Entry 7Z1L (electron microscopy, 2.80 A resolution); this record covers chains A and E of the 20 polymer chains in the assembly.

== Chain A ==
Protein: DNA-directed RNA polymerase III subunit RPC1
Source organism: Saccharomyces cerevisiae W303
Notes: EC 2.7.7.6
UniProtKB: P04051 (RPC1_YEAST); residues 1-1460 here = UniProt positions 1-1460
Chain sequence (1460 residues; numbered 1 to 1460; the number before each row is that of its first residue):
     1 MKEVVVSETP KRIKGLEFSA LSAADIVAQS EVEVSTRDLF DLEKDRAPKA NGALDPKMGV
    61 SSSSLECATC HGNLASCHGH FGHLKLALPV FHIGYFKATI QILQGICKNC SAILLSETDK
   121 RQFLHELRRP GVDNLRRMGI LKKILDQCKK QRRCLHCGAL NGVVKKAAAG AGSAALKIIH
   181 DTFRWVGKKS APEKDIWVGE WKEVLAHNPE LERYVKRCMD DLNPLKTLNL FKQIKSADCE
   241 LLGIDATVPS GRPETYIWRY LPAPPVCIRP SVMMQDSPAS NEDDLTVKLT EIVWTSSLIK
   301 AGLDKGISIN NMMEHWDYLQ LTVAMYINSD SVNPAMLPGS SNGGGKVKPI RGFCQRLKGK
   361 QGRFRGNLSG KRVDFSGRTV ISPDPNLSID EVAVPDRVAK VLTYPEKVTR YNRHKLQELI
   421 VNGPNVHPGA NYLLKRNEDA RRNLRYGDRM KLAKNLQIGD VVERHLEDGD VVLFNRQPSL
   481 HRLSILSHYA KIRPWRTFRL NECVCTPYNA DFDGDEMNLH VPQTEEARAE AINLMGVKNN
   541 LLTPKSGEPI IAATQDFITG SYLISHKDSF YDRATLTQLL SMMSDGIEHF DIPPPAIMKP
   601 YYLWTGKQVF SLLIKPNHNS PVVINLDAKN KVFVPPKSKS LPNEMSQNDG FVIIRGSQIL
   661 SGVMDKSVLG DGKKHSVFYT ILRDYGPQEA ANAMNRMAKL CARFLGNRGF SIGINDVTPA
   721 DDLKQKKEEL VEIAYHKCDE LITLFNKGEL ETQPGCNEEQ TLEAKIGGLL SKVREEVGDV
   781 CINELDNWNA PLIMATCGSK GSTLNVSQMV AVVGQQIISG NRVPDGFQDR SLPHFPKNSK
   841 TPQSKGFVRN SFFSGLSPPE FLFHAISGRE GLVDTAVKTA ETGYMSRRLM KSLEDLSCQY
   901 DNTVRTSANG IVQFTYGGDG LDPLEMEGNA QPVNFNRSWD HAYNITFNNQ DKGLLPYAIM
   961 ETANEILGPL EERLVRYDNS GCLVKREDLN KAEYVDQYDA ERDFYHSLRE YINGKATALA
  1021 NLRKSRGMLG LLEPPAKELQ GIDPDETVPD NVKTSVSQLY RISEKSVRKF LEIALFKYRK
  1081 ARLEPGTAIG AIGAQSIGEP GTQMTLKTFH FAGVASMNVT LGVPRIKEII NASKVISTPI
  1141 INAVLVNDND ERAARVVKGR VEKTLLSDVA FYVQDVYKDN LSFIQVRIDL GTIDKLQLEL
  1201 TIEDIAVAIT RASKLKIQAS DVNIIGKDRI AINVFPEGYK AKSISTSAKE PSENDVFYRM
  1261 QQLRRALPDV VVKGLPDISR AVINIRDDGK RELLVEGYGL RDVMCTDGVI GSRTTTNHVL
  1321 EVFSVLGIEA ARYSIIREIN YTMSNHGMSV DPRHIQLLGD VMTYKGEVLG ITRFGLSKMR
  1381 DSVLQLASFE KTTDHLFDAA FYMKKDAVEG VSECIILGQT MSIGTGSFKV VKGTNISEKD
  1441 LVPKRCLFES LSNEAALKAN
Unresolved in the structure: 341-346, 1237-1252, 1459-1460
UniProt features mapped onto this chain:
  - region: P858 to E870 (Bridging helix)
  - binding site (Zn(2+)): C67, C70, C77, H80, C107, C110, C154
  - binding site (Mg(2+)): D511, D513, D515
  - mutagenesis: T506 (T506I: Temperature-sensitive), N509 (N509Y: Temperature-sensitive), N518 (N518Q: Temperature-sensitive)

== Chain E ==
Protein: DNA-directed RNA polymerases I, II, and III subunit RPABC1
Source organism: Saccharomyces cerevisiae W303
UniProtKB: P20434 (RPAB1_YEAST); numbering as in UniProt (aligned over 1-215)
Chain sequence (215 residues; each row starts with the number of its first residue):
     1 MDQENERNIS RLWRAFRTVK EMVKDRGYFI TQEEVELPLE DFKAKYCDSM GRPQRKMMSF
    61 QANPTEESIS KFPDMGSLWV EFCDEPSVGV KTMKTFVIHI QEKNFQTGIF VYQNNITPSA
   121 MKLVPSIPPA TIETFNEAAL VVNITHHELV PKHIRLSSDE KRELLKRYRL KESQLPRIQR
   181 ADPVALYLGL KRGEVVKIIR KSETSGRYAS YRICM

== How chain A and chain E interact ==
Contacting residue pairs - 87 pairs, chain A then chain E:
  D133(A) - R177(E)  salt bridge
  R136(A) - M215(E)
  T903(A) - Y168(E)
  R905(A) - Y168(E)
  R905(A) - Q174(E)
  N909(A) - Q174(E)  hydrogen bond (backbone-side chain)
  G910(A) - Q174(E)
  I911(A) - L170(E)  hydrophobic
  I911(A) - Q174(E)  hydrogen bond (backbone-backbone)
  I911(A) - P176(E)
  F914(A) - Y168(E)
  F914(A) - L175(E)  hydrophobic
  F914(A) - P176(E)
  F914(A) - Y211(E)
  G917(A) - T204(E)
  G918(A) - Y208(E)
  D919(A) - S205(E)
  N979(A) - L156(E)
  N979(A) - E160(E)
  N979(A) - E163(E)
  N979(A) - K197(E)  hydrogen bond
  S980(A) - E160(E)
  S980(A) - E163(E)
  N990(A) - R207(E)
  A992(A) - K152(E)
  A992(A) - I199(E)
  A992(A) - R207(E)
  E993(A) - I154(E)
  E993(A) - K197(E)  hydrogen bond (backbone-side chain)
  V995(A) - K197(E)  hydrogen bond (backbone-side chain)
  V995(A) - R207(E)
  V995(A) - Y208(E)  hydrophobic
  V995(A) - A209(E)
  Q997(A) - R167(E)  hydrogen bond
  D1003(A) - S205(E)
  E1199(A) - Q3(E)  hydrogen bond
  E1199(A) - R7(E)
  D1204(A) - E4(E)
  M1304(A) - V142(E)  hydrophobic
  M1304(A) - H147(E)
  C1305(A) - R14(E)
  C1305(A) - A138(E)  hydrogen bond (side chain-backbone)
  C1305(A) - V141(E)
  C1305(A) - V142(E)  hydrophobic
  G1311(A) - V142(E)
  G1311(A) - H147(E)
  S1312(A) - H146(E)
  S1312(A) - H147(E)
  S1312(A) - E148(E)  hydrogen bond (backbone-backbone)
  T1314(A) - H147(E)  hydrogen bond (backbone-side chain)
  T1315(A) - E148(E)
  S1324(A) - P183(E)
  V1325(A) - I144(E)
  V1325(A) - P183(E)
  L1326(A) - I144(E)  hydrophobic
  L1326(A) - H147(E)
  L1326(A) - V150(E)
  L1326(A) - V184(E)
  G1327(A) - D182(E)
  G1327(A) - P183(E)
  I1328(A) - D182(E)  hydrogen bond (backbone-side chain)
  E1329(A) - P151(E)
  E1329(A) - H153(E)
  E1329(A) - I198(E)
  E1329(A) - R200(E)  salt bridge
  E1329(A) - R212(E)  salt bridge
  A1330(A) - L149(E)  hydrophobic
  R1332(A) - R200(E)
  R1332(A) - Y208(E)  hydrogen bond
  Y1333(A) - L149(E)
  Y1333(A) - P151(E)  hydrophobic
  Y1333(A) - R200(E)
  Y1333(A) - K201(E)  hydrogen bond (side chain-backbone)
  S1334(A) - L149(E)
  R1337(A) - L149(E)
  P1352(A) - E203(E)
  R1353(A) - T204(E)
  Q1356(A) - S202(E)  hydrogen bond
  D1360(A) - R200(E)  salt bridge
  T1363(A) - R212(E)  hydrogen bond (backbone-side chain)
  Y1364(A) - P176(E)
  Y1364(A) - R177(E)  hydrogen bond (backbone-backbone)
  Y1364(A) - R212(E)
  K1365(A) - R177(E)
  G1366(A) - R177(E)  hydrogen bond (backbone-backbone)
  G1366(A) - Q179(E)
  E1367(A) - Q179(E)
Also at the interface, not in a pair above, chain A (62 interface residues in all): R129, G131, V912, A930, G981, K991, Y994, D996, D999, A1000, R1301, D1307, R1313, V1322, F1323
Also at the interface, not in a pair above, chain E (52 interface residues in all): R11, A139, S173, I178, R192, S210

== Summary ==
Chain A and chain E form an interface of 62 and 52 residues respectively; the contacts include 17 hydrogen
bonds and 4 salt bridges. Polar pairs include D133(A)-R177(E), E1329(A)-R200(E) and E1329(A)-R212(E).
Here chain A is DNA-directed RNA polymerase III subunit RPC1 and chain E is DNA-directed RNA polymerases I,
II, and III subunit RPABC1, both from Saccharomyces cerevisiae W303. Entry 7Z1L (Structure of yeast RNA
Polymerase III Pre-Termination Complex (PTC)) was determined by electron microscopy, deposited together with
7Z1M, 7Z1N and 7Z1O.
